Entry 5BS8 (X-ray diffraction, 2.40 A resolution); this record covers chains B and G of the 8 polymer chains in the assembly.

== Chain B ==
Name: DNA gyrase subunit B
Source organism: Mycobacterium tuberculosis (strain ATCC 25618 / H37Rv)
Notes: EC 5.99.1.3; fragment: GyrB toprim domain
Reference sequence: P9WG45 (GYRB_MYCTU); numbering as in UniProt (aligned over 426-675)
Chain sequence (253 residues; each row starts with the number of its first residue):
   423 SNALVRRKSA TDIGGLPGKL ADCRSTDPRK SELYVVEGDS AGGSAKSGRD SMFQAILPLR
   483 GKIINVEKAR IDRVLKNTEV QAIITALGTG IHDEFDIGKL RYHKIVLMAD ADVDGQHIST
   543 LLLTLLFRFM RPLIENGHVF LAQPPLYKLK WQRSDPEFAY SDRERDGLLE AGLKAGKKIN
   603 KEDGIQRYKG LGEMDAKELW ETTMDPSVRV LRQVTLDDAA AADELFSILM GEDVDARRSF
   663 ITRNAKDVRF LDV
Disordered / not traced: 423-424, 431-436
Construct notes: expression tag (423-425)
Ion coordination: Mg2+: Asp532, Asp534
Small-molecule neighbours: moxifloxacin (MFX; 1-cyclopropyl-6-fluoro-8-methoxy-7-[(4aS,7aS)-octahydro-6H-pyrrolo[3,4-b]pyridin-6-yl]-4-oxo-1,4-dihydroquinoline-3-carboxylic acid): Arg482, Gly483, Thr500, Glu501
What the authors report for this chain:
  - Mg2+ coordination: Asp532, Asp534
  - binding site for moxifloxacin: Arg482, Thr500, Glu501

== Chain G ==
Molecule: DNA substrate 24-mer TTACGTGCATAGTCATTCATGACC
Sequence (24 nucleotides; each row starts with the number of its first residue):
     1 TTACGTGCAT AGTCATTCAT GACC
Disordered / not traced: 1-2, 24

== Chain B / chain G interface ==
Contacting residue pairs (9; chain B residue first):
  Glu459(B) with DT10(G), phosphate contact
  Asp461(B) with DA11(G), phosphate contact; DG12(G), sugar contact
  Gly483(B) with DT10(G), base contact
  Lys484(B) with DT10(G), hydrogen bond to the base
  Arg492(B) with DA3(G), salt bridge to the phosphate
  Asp536(B) with DA9(G), sugar contact; DT10(G), sugar contact
  Ile540(B) with DT10(G), phosphate contact
Also at the interface, not in a pair above, chain B (8 interface residues in all): Ser462

== Summary ==
Chain B and chain G form an interface of 8 and 5 residues respectively, with 1 hydrogen bond and 1 salt
bridge. Polar pairs include Lys484(B)-DT10(G) and Arg492(B)-DA3(G). Chain B binds moxifloxacin. The paper
reports a binding site for moxifloxacin at Arg482(B), Thr500(B) and Glu501(B); Mg2+ coordination by Asp532(B)
and Asp534(B).
Chain B is DNA gyrase subunit B (Mycobacterium tuberculosis (strain ATCC 25618 / H37Rv)) and chain G is DNA
substrate 24-mer TTACGTGCATAGTCATTCATGACC; the structure, Crystal structure of a topoisomerase II complex, was
determined by X-ray diffraction, deposited together with 5BTA, 5BTC, 5BTD, 5BTF, 5BTG, 5BTI, 5BTL and 5BTN.
